5KBD - chains A and C of the 4 polymer chains in the assembly; structure by X-ray diffraction, 2.80 A resolution.

== Chain A ==
Molecule: Tumor protein p73
From: Homo sapiens
Reference sequence: O15350 (P73_HUMAN); numbering as in UniProt (aligned over 115-312)
Chain sequence (207 residues; each row starts with the number of its first residue):
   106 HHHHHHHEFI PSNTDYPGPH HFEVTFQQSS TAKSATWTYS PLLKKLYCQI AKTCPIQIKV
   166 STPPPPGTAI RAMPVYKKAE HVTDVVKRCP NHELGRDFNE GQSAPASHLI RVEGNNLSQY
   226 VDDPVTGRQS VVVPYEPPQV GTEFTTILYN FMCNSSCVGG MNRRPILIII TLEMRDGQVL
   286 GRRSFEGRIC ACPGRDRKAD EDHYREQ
Disordered / not traced: 106-111
Sequence notes: expression tag (106-114)
Curated features (UniProtKB/Swiss-Prot):
  - binding site (Zn(2+)): Cys194, His197, Cys258, Cys262
Metal / ion sites: Zn2+: Cys194, His197, Cys262

== Chain C ==
Molecule: 10-nt DNA strand
Sequence (10 nucleotides; row label = number of the first residue in the row):
     1 GGACAAGTCT

== Chain A / chain C interface ==
Pairs across the interface (14):
  Asn259(A) - DG7(C)  phosphate contact
  Ser261(A) - DA6(C)  hydrogen bond to the phosphate
  Ser261(A) - DG7(C)  hydrogen bond to the phosphate
  Arg268(A) - DA5(C)  sugar contact
  Arg268(A) - DA6(C)  sugar contact
  Arg293(A) - DA6(C)  salt bridge to the phosphate
  Ile294(A) - DG7(C)  phosphate contact
  Cys295(A) - DG7(C)  phosphate contact
  Ala296(A) - DG7(C)  hydrogen bond to the phosphate
  Ala296(A) - DT8(C)  base contact
  Cys297(A) - DT8(C)  base contact
  Arg300(A) - DA6(C)  base contact
  Arg300(A) - DG7(C)  hydrogen bond to the base
  Arg300(A) - DT8(C)  base contact
Other interface residues (no listed pair), chain A (10 interface residues in all): Ser260

== Overview ==
Chain A and chain C form an interface of 10 and 4 residues respectively, with 4 hydrogen bonds and 1 salt
bridge. Polar contacts include Arg300(A)-DG7(C), Ser261(A)-DA6(C) and Ser261(A)-DG7(C). Curated annotation
(UniProt) lists 4 Zn2+-binding residues on chain A.
Here chain A is Tumor protein p73 (Homo sapiens) and chain C is a 10-nt DNA strand. Entry 5KBD (Structural
Studies of Transcription Factor p73 DNA Binding Domain Bound to PA26 20-mer Response Element) was determined
by X-ray diffraction.
